8JJ1 - chains D and G of the 8 polymer chains in the assembly; structure by electron microscopy, 3.77 A resolution.

[Chain D]
Molecule: Glutamate receptor ionotropic, NMDA 1
Organism: Homo sapiens
Reference sequence: Q05586 (NMDZ1_HUMAN); numbering as in UniProt (aligned over 1-847)
Sequence (847 residues; row label = number of the first residue in the row):
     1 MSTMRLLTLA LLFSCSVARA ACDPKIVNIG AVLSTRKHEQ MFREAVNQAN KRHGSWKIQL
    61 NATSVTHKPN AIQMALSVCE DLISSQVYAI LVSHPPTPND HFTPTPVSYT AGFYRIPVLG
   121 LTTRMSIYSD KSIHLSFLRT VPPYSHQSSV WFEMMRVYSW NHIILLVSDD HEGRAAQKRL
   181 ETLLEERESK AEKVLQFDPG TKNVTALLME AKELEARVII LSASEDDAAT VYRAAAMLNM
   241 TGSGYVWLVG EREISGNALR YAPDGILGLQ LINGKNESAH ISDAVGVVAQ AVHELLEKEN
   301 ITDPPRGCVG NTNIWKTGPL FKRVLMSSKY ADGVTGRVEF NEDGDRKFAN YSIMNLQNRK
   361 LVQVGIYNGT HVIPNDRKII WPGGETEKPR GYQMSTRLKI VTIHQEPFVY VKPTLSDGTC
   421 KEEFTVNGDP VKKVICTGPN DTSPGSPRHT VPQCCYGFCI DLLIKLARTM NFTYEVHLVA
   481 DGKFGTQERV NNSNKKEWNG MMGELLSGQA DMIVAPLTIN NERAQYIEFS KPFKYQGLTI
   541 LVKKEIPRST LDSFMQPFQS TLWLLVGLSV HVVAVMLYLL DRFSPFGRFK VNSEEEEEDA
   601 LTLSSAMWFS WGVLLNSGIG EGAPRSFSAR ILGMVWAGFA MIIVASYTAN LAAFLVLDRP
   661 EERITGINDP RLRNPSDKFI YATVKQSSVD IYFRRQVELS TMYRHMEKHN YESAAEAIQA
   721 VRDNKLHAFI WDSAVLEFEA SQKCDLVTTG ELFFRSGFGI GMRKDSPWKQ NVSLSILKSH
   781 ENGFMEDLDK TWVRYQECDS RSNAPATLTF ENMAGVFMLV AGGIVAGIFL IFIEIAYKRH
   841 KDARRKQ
Unresolved in the structure: 1-24, 585-600, 621-625, 797-808, 838-847
UniProt features mapped onto this chain:
  - region: Leu603 to Pro624 (Pore-forming)
  - binding site (glycine): Pro516, Thr518, Arg523, Ser688, Asp732
  - glycosylation (N-linked (GlcNAc...) asparagine): Asn61, Asn203, Asn239, Asn276, Asn300, Asn350, Asn368, Asn440, Asn471, Asn491, Asn674, Asn771
  - natural variant: Arg217 (R217W: In NDHMSR), Asp227 (D227H: In NDHMSR; uncertain significance), Arg306 (R306Q: Found in a patient with schizophrenia; uncertain significance), Asp552 (D552E: In NDHMSD), Pro557 (P557R: In NDHMSD), Ser560 (S560SS: In NDHMSD), Gly618 (G618R: In NDHMSD), Gly620 (G620R: In NDHMSD), Ala637 (A637S: In NDHMSD; uncertain significance; A637V: In NDHMSD; uncertain significance), Gly638 (G638A: In NDHMSD; G638V: In NDHMSD), Met641 (M641I: In NDHMSD; M641L: In NDHMSD; M641V: In NDHMSD), Ile642 (I642T: In NDHMSD; uncertain significance), 14 further natural variant entries in UniProt
  - mutagenesis: Ile642 (I642L: Slight decrease in glutamate and glycine agonist potency; mutant channels are activated at 2-fold higher glutamate and glycine concentrations), Val644 (V644M: Increase in glutamate and glycine agonist potency; mutant channels are activated lower glutamate and glycine concentrations), Ala653 (A653G: Increase in glutamate and glycine agonist potency; mutant channels are activated lower glutamate and glycine concentrations), Met813 (M813V: Slight decrease in glycine agonist potency; no effect on glutamate agonist potency)
Disulfide bonds: Cys79-Cys308, Cys420-Cys454, Cys436-Cys455
Covalently attached groups: N-acetylglucosamine (NAG) linked to Asn61, Asn276, Asn350, Asn368, Asn771

[Chain G]
Molecule: Fab 2G7 Light Chain
Organism: Homo sapiens
Notes: antibody fragment or engineered binder
Sequence (234 residues; each row starts with the number of its first residue; numbers below 1 keep their minus sign (Met-21 is residue -21)):
   -21 MDMRVPAQLL GLLLLWLRGA RCDIQMTQSP STLSASVGDR VTITCRASQS ISSWLAWYQQ
    39 RPGQAPKLLI YMASTLQTGV PSRFSGSGSG TEFTLTISSL QPDDFATYYC QHYKSYSFGP
    99 GTKVDIKRTV AAPSVFIFPP SDEQLKSGTA SVVCLLNNFY PREAKVQWKV DNALQSGNSQ
   159 ESVTEQDSKD STYSLSSTLT LSKADYEKHK VYACEVTHQG LSSPVTKSFN RGEC
Unresolved in the structure: -21 to 0, 107-212
Disulfide bonds: Cys23-Cys88

[Interface between chain D and chain G]
Pairs across the interface - 9 pairs, chain D then chain G:
  Lys51(D) - Tyr94(G)
  His53(D) - Lys92(G)
  His53(D) - Tyr94(G)
  Ser55(D) - Lys92(G)
  Trp56(D) - Asp1(G)
  Trp56(D) - Ile2(G)  hydrophobic
  Trp56(D) - His90(G)  hydrogen bond
  Trp56(D) - Lys92(G)
  Trp56(D) - Ser93(G)

[In short]
4 residues of chain D face 6 of chain G across their interface; the contacts include 1 hydrogen bond. Its one
hydrogen-bonded contact is Trp56(D)-His90(G). Covalently linked N-acetylglucosamine: at Asn61(D), Asn276(D),
Asn350(D), Asn368(D) and Asn771(D).
Here chain D is Glutamate receptor ionotropic, NMDA 1 and chain G is Fab 2G7 Light Chain, both from Homo
sapiens. Entry 8JJ1 (Cryo-EM structure of GluN1-2A NMDAR in complex with human Fab2G7 in two fab conformation)
was determined by electron microscopy (same publication as 8JIZ, 8JJ0 and 8JJ2).
